PDB entry 6M6W | X-ray diffraction, 2.61 A resolution | chains D and I of the 8 polymer chains in the assembly

[Chain D (and I)]
Name: Toxin-antitoxin system toxin HepN family
Source organism: Shewanella oneidensis MR-1
Notes: chain I of this document is another copy of the same molecule, construct and numbering; everything in this record applies to it too
Reference sequence: Q8ECH6 (Q8ECH6_SHEON); residue numbers follow UniProt; this construct covers 1-133
Chain sequence (133 residues; row label = number of the first residue in the row):
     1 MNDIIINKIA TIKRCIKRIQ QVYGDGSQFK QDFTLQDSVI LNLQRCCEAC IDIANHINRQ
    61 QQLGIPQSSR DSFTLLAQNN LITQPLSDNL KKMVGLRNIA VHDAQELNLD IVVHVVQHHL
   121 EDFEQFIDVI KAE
Disordered / not traced: 1, 102-104
Sequence notes: engineered mutation Ala-104 (Tyr in Q8ECH6)
Swiss-Prot annotation at these positions:
  - active site: Arg-97, His-102
  - mutagenesis: Cys-15 (C15R: Loss of toxicity), His-56 (H56P: Loss of toxicity), Arg-70 (R70H: Loss of toxicity), Val-94 (V94G: Loss of toxicity), Arg-97 (R97G: Loss of toxicity), Asn-98 (N98T: Loss of toxicity; when associated with C-104), His-102 (H102A: Loss of toxicity), Leu-107 (L107H: Loss of toxicity), His-118 (H118P: Loss of toxicity)
From the paper describing this entry:
  - mutagenesis - Y104A: decreased growth with Toxin-antitoxin system antidote Mnt family

[Interface between chain D and chain I]
Residue-residue contacts (31):
  Arg-18(D) / Phe-33(I)
  Gln-21(D) / Phe-33(I)
  Val-22(D) / Phe-33(I)  hydrophobic
  Val-22(D) / Thr-34(I)
  Phe-33(D) / Arg-18(I)
  Phe-33(D) / Gln-21(I)
  Phe-33(D) / Val-22(I)  hydrophobic
  Phe-33(D) / Ser-38(I)
  Thr-34(D) / Val-22(I)
  Thr-34(D) / Thr-34(I)
  Asp-37(D) / Ser-38(I)  hydrogen bond
  Asp-37(D) / Leu-41(I)
  Asp-37(D) / Asn-42(I)  hydrogen bond
  Asp-37(D) / Arg-45(I)  salt bridge
  Ser-38(D) / Phe-33(I)
  Ser-38(D) / Thr-34(I)
  Ser-38(D) / Asp-37(I)  hydrogen bond
  Ile-40(D) / Leu-41(I)  hydrophobic
  Ile-40(D) / Arg-45(I)
  Leu-41(D) / Asp-37(I)
  Leu-41(D) / Ala-100(I)  hydrophobic
  Asn-42(D) / Asp-37(I)  hydrogen bond
  Gln-44(D) / Gln-44(I)
  Arg-45(D) / Asp-37(I)  salt bridge
  Arg-45(D) / Ala-100(I)  hydrogen bond (side chain-backbone)
  Arg-45(D) / Val-101(I)
  Arg-45(D) / Gln-105(I)  hydrogen bond
  Glu-48(D) / Val-101(I)
  Ala-100(D) / Leu-41(I)  hydrophobic
  Ala-100(D) / Arg-45(I)  hydrogen bond (backbone-side chain)
  Val-101(D) / Glu-48(I)
Also at the interface, not in a pair above, chain D (17 interface residues in all): Leu-35, Gln-105
Also at the interface, not in a pair above, chain I (17 interface residues in all): Arg-14, Ile-40

[Overview]
The chain D/chain I interface involves 17 residues from each chain; the contacts include 7 hydrogen bonds and
2 salt bridges. Among the polar pairs are Asp-37(D)/Arg-45(I), Asp-37(D)/Ser-38(I) and Asp-37(D)/Asn-42(I).
The paper reports that Y104A of chain D reduces growth with Toxin-antitoxin system antidote Mnt family.
Both chains are Toxin-antitoxin system toxin HepN family (Shewanella oneidensis MR-1). Entry 6M6W (Crystal
structure the toxin-antitoxin MntA-HpeT mutant-Y104A) was determined by X-ray diffraction, deposited together
with 6M6U, 6M6V and 7BXO.
